Entry 4BZ7 (X-ray diffraction, 1.65 A resolution); this record covers chain A.

Chain A:
Molecule: Histone deacetylase 8
From: Schistosoma mansoni
UniProtKB: A5H660 (A5H660_SCHMA); numbering as in UniProt (aligned over 1-440)
Sequence (446 residues; numbered 1 to 446; the number before each row is that of its first residue):
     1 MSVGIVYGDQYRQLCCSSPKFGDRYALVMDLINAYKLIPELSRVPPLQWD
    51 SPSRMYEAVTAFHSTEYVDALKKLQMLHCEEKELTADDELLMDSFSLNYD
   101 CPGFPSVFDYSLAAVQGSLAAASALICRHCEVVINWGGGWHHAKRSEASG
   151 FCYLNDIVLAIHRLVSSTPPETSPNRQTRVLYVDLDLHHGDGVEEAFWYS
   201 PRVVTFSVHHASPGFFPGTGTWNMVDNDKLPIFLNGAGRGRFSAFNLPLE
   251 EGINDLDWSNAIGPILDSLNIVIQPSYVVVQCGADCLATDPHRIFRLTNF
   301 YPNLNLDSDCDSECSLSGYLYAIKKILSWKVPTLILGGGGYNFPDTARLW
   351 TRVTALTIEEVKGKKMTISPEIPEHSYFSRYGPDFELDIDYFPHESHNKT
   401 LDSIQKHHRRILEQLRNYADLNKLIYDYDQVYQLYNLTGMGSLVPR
Not modelled in the structure: 1, 170-176, 224-231, 303-314, 394-401, 436-446
Differences from the reference sequence: expression tag (441-446)
Bound ions: K+ site 1: Asp184, Asp186, His188, Ser207, Val208; Zn2+: Asp186, His188, Asp285 (together with B3N); K+ site 2: Phe197, Ser200, Val203, Ser243
Small-molecule neighbours:
  - B3N (4-(dimethylamino)-N-[7-(hydroxyamino)-7-oxoheptyl]benzamide), molecule 1: Tyr99, Asp100, His141, His142, Gly150, Phe151, Asp186, His188, Phe216, Asp285, Gly339, Tyr341
  - B3N, molecule 2: Glu131, Val132, Leu327, Lys330, Val331, Pro332, Thr333, Glu359, Glu360, Val361, Lys362, Gly363
From the paper describing this entry:
  - binding site for B3N: Tyr99, Asp100, His141, His142, Phe151, Tyr341
  - conformationally variable residues (side-chain flip): Tyr99, Phe151
  - mutagenesis - D100A: decreased catalytic activity
  - mutagenesis - Y341F: abolished catalytic activity
  - catalytic residues: Asp100, Tyr341
  - mutagenesis - H292A, H292M: unchanged catalytic activity

In short:
Bound to chain A: compound B3N. Asp184, Asp186, His188, Ser207 and Val208 form the K+ site 1. Asp186, His188
and Asp285 coordinate Zn2+. The paper reports catalytic residues Asp100 and Tyr341; D100A reduces catalytic
activity; 4 substitutions were tested in all.
Chain A is Histone deacetylase 8 (Schistosoma mansoni); the structure, Crystal structure of Schistosoma
mansoni HDAC8 complexed with M344, was determined by X-ray diffraction together with 4BZ5, 4BZ6, 4BZ8 and 4BZ9
from the same study.
